PDB entry 6F1Z | electron microscopy, 3.40 A resolution | chains p and s of the 4 polymer chains in the assembly

== Chain p ==
Protein: Cytoplasmic dynein 1 intermediate chain 2
From: Homo sapiens
UniProtKB: Q13409 (DC1I2_HUMAN), isoform Q13409-3; residues 1-612 here = UniProt positions 1-612
Amino-acid sequence (612 residues; numbered 1 to 612; the number before each row is that of its first residue):
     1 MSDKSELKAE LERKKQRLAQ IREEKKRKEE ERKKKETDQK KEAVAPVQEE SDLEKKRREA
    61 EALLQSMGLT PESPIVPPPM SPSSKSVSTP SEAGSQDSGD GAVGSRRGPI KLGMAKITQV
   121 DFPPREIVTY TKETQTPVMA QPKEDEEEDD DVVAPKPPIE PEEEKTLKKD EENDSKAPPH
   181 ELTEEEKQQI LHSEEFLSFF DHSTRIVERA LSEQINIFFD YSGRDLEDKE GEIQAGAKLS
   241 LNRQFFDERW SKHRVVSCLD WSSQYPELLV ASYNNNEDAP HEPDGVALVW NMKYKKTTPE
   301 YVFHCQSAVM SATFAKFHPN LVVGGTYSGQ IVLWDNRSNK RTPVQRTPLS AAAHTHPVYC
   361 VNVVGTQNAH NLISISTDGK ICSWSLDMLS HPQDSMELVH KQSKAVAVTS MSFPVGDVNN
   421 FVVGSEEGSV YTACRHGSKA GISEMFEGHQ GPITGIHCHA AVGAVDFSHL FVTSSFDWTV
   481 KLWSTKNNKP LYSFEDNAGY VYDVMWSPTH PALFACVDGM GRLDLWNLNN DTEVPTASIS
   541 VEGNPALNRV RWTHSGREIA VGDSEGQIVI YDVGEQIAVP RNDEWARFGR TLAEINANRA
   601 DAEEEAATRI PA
Disordered / not traced: 1-181, 225-612
Differences from the reference sequence: conflict Ser484 (Thr in Q13409), Gly499 (Asp in Q13409)
UniProt features mapped onto this chain:
  - modified residue: Ser2 (N-acetylserine), Ser51 (Diphosphoserine), Ser73 (Phosphoserine)

== Chain s ==
Protein: Dynein light chain roadblock-type 1
From: Homo sapiens
UniProtKB: Q9NP97 (DLRB1_HUMAN); numbering as in UniProt (aligned over 1-96)
Amino-acid sequence (96 residues; each row starts with the number of its first residue):
     1 MAEVEETLKR LQSQKGVQGI IVVNTEGIPI KSTMDNPTTT QYASLMHSFI LKARSTVRDI
    61 DPQNDLTFLR IRSKKNEIMV APDKDYFLIV IQNPTE
Disordered / not traced: 1-2, 96
UniProt features mapped onto this chain:
  - modified residue: Ala2 (N-acetylalanine)

== Chain p / chain s interface ==
Contacting residue pairs (25):
  Thr183(p) - Ile28(s)
  Glu184(p) - Thr25(s)
  Glu184(p) - Ile30(s)
  Lys187(p) - Ile30(s)
  Leu191(p) - Asn24(s)
  Leu191(p) - Lys31(s)
  Phe196(p) - Asn24(s)
  Phe196(p) - Tyr86(s)  hydrophobic
  Phe199(p) - Asp83(s)
  Phe199(p) - Lys84(s)
  Phe199(p) - Tyr86(s)  hydrogen bond (backbone-side chain)
  Phe200(p) - Val22(s)  hydrophobic
  Phe200(p) - Tyr86(s)  hydrogen bond (backbone-side chain)
  Ser203(p) - Leu88(s)
  Thr204(p) - Val4(s)
  Ile206(p) - Phe68(s)  hydrophobic
  Ile206(p) - Ala81(s)  hydrophobic
  Ala210(p) - Met79(s)  hydrophobic
  Leu211(p) - Leu11(s)  hydrophobic
  Leu211(p) - Gln14(s)
  Leu211(p) - Met79(s)  hydrophobic
  Leu211(p) - Gln92(s)
  Asn216(p) - Pro94(s)  hydrogen bond (side chain-backbone)
  Asn216(p) - Thr95(s)
  Ile217(p) - Arg72(s)
Also at the interface, not in a pair above, chain p (20 interface residues in all): Ile190, Leu197, His202, Val207, Glu208, Gln214
Also at the interface, not in a pair above, chain s (23 interface residues in all): Thr7, Val23, Glu77

== Overview ==
Chain p and chain s form an interface of 20 and 23 residues respectively; the contacts include 3 hydrogen
bonds. Among the polar pairs are Phe199(p)-Tyr86(s), Phe200(p)-Tyr86(s) and Asn216(p)-Pro94(s).
Here chain p is Cytoplasmic dynein 1 intermediate chain 2 and chain s is Dynein light chain roadblock-type 1,
both from Homo sapiens. Entry 6F1Z (Roadblock-1 region of the dynein tail/dynactin/BICDR1 complex) was
determined by electron microscopy together with 6F1Y from the same study.
